Entry 4BK6 (X-ray diffraction, 1.63 A resolution); this record covers chains A and B.

Chain A (and B):
Protein: Major pollen allergen bet V 1-A
Organism: Betula pendula
Notes: chain B of this document is another copy of the same molecule, construct and numbering; everything in this record applies to it too
Reference sequence: P15494 (BEV1A_BETPN); residues 1-159 here correspond to UniProt positions 2-160 (UniProt number = residue number + 1)
Amino-acid sequence (159 residues; numbered 1 to 159; the number before each row is that of its first residue):
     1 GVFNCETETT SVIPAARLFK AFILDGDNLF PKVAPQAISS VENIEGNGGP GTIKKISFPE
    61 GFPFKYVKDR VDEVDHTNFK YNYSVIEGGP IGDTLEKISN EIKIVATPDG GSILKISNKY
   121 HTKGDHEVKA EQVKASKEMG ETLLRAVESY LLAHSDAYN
Construct notes: engineered mutation Cys-5 (Tyr6 in P15494)
Reported in the primary citation:
  - conformationally variable residues (side-chain flip): Phe-3, Thr-7
  - mutagenesis - Y5C (9.03-fold): decreased binding to IgE

How chain A and chain B interact:
Pairs across the interface (21; chain A residue first):
  Gly-1(A) with Glu-8(B)
  Val-2(A) with Glu-8(B), hydrogen bond (backbone-side chain)
  Phe-3(A) with Cys-5(B), hydrophobic; Glu-6(B); Thr-7(B)
  Asn-4(A) with Asn-4(B); Cys-5(B); Glu-6(B), hydrogen bond (backbone-backbone)
  Cys-5(A) with Phe-3(B), hydrophobic; Asn-4(B)
  Glu-6(A) with Phe-3(B); Asn-4(B), hydrogen bond (backbone-backbone)
  Thr-7(A) with Phe-3(B)
  Glu-8(A) with Gly-1(B); Val-2(B), hydrogen bond (side chain-backbone)
  Thr-10(A) with Asp-125(B), hydrogen bond
  Asp-125(A) with Thr-10(B), hydrogen bond
  Ala-130(A) with Lys-134(B)
  Glu-131(A) with Lys-134(B), salt bridge
  Lys-137(A) with Glu-127(B), salt bridge
  Glu-141(A) with Glu-127(B)

Overview:
14 residues of chain A and 12 residues of chain B are in contact, with 6 hydrogen bonds and 2 salt bridges.
Among the polar pairs are Glu-131(A)/Lys-134(B), Lys-137(A)/Glu-127(B) and Val-2(A)/Glu-8(B). The paper
reports that Y5C of chain A reduces binding to IgE; conformational variability at Phe-3(A) and Thr-7(A).
Chain A and chain B are both Major pollen allergen bet V 1-A (Betula pendula); the structure, Crystal
Structure of a dimeric variant of Bet v 1, was determined by X-ray diffraction (same publication as 4BK7, 4BKC
and 4BKD).
